Entry 8CHX (X-ray diffraction, 1.80 A resolution); this record covers chains A and B.

[Chain A]
Protein: Outer-membrane lipoprotein carrier protein
Organism: Vibrio cholerae
UniProtKB: A5F2G9 (LOLA_VIBC3); residues 17-198 here = UniProt positions 17-198
Amino-acid sequence (209 residues; numbered -26 to 198; 16 numbers in that range are skipped by the numbering (no residue carries them; nothing is unmodelled there); the number before each row is that of its first residue; numbers below 1 keep their minus sign (Met-26 is residue -26)):
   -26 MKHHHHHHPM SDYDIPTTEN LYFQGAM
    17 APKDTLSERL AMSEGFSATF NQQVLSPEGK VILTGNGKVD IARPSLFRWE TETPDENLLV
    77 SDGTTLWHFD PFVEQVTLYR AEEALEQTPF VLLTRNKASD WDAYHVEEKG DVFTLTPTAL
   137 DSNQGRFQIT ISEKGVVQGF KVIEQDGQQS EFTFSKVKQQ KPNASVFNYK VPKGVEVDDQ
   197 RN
Not modelled in the structure: -26 to -3
Construct notes: initiating methionine (-26); expression tag (-25 to 0)
Ion coordination: Zn2+ site 1 near Glu24 (its only coordinating residue here); Zn2+ site 2 near Glu68 (its only coordinating residue here); Zn2+ site 3: Asp71, Asp86 (shared with His121(B) of chain B); Zn2+ site 4: His121 (shared with Asp71(B), Asp86(B) of chain B)

[Chain B]
Protein: Outer-membrane lipoprotein carrier protein
Organism: Vibrio cholerae
UniProtKB: A5F2G9 (LOLA_VIBC3); residue numbers follow UniProt; this construct covers 17-198
Amino-acid sequence (209 residues; row label = number of the first residue in the row; numbers below 1 keep their minus sign (Met-10 is residue -10)):
   -10 MKHHHHHHPM SDYDIPTTEN LYFQGAMAPK DTLSERLAMS EGFSATFNQQ VLSPEGKVIL
    50 TGNGKVDIAR PSLFRWETET PDENLLVSDG TTLWHFDPFV EQVTLYRAEE ALEQTPFVLL
   110 TRNKASDWDA YHVEEKGDVF TLTPTALDSN QGRFQITISE KGVVQGFKVI EQDGQQSEFT
   170 FSKVKQQKPN ASVFNYKVPK GVEVDDQRN
Not modelled in the structure: -10 to 16
Construct notes: initiating methionine (-10); expression tag (-9 to 16)
Ion coordination: Zn2+ site 1: Phe63, Leu75; Zn2+ site 2: Asp71, Asp86 (shared with His121(A) of chain A); Zn2+ site 3: His121 (shared with Asp71(A), Asp86(A) of chain A)

[How chain A and chain B interact]
Pairs across the interface - 8 pairs, chain A then chain B:
  Gln39(A) - Gln39(B)  hydrogen bond
  Leu41(A) - Asn37(B)
  Gly45(A) - Asn37(B)  hydrogen bond (backbone-side chain)
  Lys46(A) - Asn37(B)
  Lys46(A) - Asn52(B)
  Lys46(A) - Glu68(B)  salt bridge
  Thr50(A) - Gln39(B)
  Thr50(A) - Val47(B)
Interface residues without a listed pair, chain A (7 interface residues in all): Asn37, Val47
Interface residues without a listed pair, chain B (7 interface residues in all): Leu41, Thr50

[Overview]
The chain A/chain B interface involves 7 residues from each chain; the contacts include 2 hydrogen bonds and 1
salt bridge. Polar pairs include Lys46(A)-Glu68(B), Gln39(A)-Gln39(B) and Gly45(A)-Asn37(B). The Zn2+ site 3
is built by Asp71(A), Asp86(A) and His121(B).
Both chains are Outer-membrane lipoprotein carrier protein (Vibrio cholerae). Entry 8CHX (Structure and
function of LolA from Vibrio cholerae) was determined by X-ray diffraction together with 8CGM and 8CM1 from
the same study.
